3DID - chains A and C of the 4 polymer chains in the assembly; structure by X-ray diffraction, 1.78 A resolution.

Chain A (and C):
Protein: Transthyretin
Source organism: Homo sapiens
Notes: chain C of this document is another copy of the same molecule, construct and numbering; everything in this record applies to it too
Reference sequence: P02766 (TTHY_HUMAN); residues 1-127 here correspond to UniProt positions 21-147 (UniProt number = residue number + 20)
Chain sequence (127 residues; numbered 1 to 127; the number before each row is that of its first residue):
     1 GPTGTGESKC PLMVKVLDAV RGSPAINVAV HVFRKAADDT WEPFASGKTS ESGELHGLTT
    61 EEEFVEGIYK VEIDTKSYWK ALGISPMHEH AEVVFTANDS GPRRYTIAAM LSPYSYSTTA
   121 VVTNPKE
Unresolved in the structure: 1-9, 126-127
Construct notes: engineered mutation Met87 (Phe107 in P02766), Met110 (Leu130 in P02766)
Bound ions: Zn2+ site 1: Cys10, His56; Zn2+ site 2: His31, Asp74; Zn2+ site 3: His88, His90, Glu92
UniProt features mapped onto this chain:
  - binding site (L-thyroxine): Lys15, Glu54, Ser117
  - modified residue: Cys10 (Sulfocysteine), Glu42 (4-carboxyglutamate), Ser52 (Phosphoserine)
  - glycosylation: Asn98 (N-linked (GlcNAc...) asparagine)

Chain A / chain C interface:
Residue-residue contacts - 18 pairs, chain A then chain C:
  Ala19(A) with Ser112(C); Tyr114(C), hydrogen bond (backbone-backbone); Ser115(C)
  Val20(A) with Ile84(C), hydrophobic; Pro113(C); Tyr114(C)
  Arg21(A) with Tyr114(C)
  Gly22(A) with Tyr114(C)
  Met110(A) with Ser115(C)
  Ser112(A) with Ala19(C); Ser112(C), hydrogen bond
  Pro113(A) with Val20(C)
  Tyr114(A) with Ala19(C), hydrogen bond (backbone-backbone); Val20(C); Arg21(C); Gly22(C)
  Ser115(A) with Ala19(C)
  Ser117(A) with Ser117(C), hydrogen bond
Interface residues without a listed pair, chain A (12 interface residues in all): Leu82, Ile84
Interface residues without a listed pair, chain C (12 interface residues in all): Leu82, Met110

Summary:
The chain A/chain C interface involves 12 residues from each chain; the contacts include 4 hydrogen bonds.
Polar pairs include Ser112(A)-Ser112(C), Ser117(A)-Ser117(C) and Ala19(A)-Tyr114(C). Cys10(A) and His56(A)
form the Zn2+ site 1. Curated annotation (UniProt) lists 3 L-thyroxine-binding residues on chain A.
Chain A and chain C are both Transthyretin (Homo sapiens); the structure, Crystal structure of the F87M/L110M
mutant of human transthyretin at pH 4.6 soaked, was determined by X-ray diffraction together with 3GPS, 3GRB,
3GRG and 3DGD from the same study.
